PDB entry 8DFD | electron microscopy, 2.12 A resolution | chains A and B of the 8 polymer chains in the assembly

# Chain A
Name: Nitrogenase molybdenum-iron protein alpha chain
From: Azotobacter vinelandii
Notes: EC 1.18.6.1
Reference sequence: P07328 (NIFD_AZOVI); residues 1-492 here = UniProt positions 1-492
Amino-acid sequence (492 residues; numbered 1 to 492; the number before each row is that of its first residue):
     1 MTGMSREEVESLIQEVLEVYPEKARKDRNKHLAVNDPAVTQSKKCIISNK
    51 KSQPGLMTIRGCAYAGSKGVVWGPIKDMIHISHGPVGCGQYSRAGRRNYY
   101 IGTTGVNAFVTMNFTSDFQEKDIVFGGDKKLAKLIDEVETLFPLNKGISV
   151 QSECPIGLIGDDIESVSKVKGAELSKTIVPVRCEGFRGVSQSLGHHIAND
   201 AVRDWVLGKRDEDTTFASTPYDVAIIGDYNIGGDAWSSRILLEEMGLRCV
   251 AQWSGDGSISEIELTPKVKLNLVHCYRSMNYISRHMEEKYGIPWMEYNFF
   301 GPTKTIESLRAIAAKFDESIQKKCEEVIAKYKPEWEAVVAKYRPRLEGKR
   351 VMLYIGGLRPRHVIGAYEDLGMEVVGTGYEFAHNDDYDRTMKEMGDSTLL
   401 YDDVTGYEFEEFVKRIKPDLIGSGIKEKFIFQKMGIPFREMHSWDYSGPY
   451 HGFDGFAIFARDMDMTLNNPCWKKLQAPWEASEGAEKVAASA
Not modelled in the structure: 1-3, 482-492
Bound ions: fe(8)-S(7) cluster Fe: Cys62, Cys88, Cys154 (shared with Cys70(B), Cys95(B), Cys153(B) of chain B); Fe ion near Cys275 (its only coordinating residue here)
Ligand contacts:
  - fe(8)-S(7) cluster (CLF): Cys62, Tyr64, Pro85, Val86, Gly87, Cys88, Tyr91, Glu153, Cys154, Gly185
  - 3-hydroxy-3-carboxy-adipic acid (HCA): Ala65, Gly95, Arg96, Gln191, Gly424, Ile425, Glu440, His442
  - ICS (iron-sulfur-molybdenum cluster with interstitial carbon): Val70, Arg96, Gln191, His195, Tyr229, Ile231, Cys275, Arg277, Ser278, Ile355, Gly356, Gly357, Leu358, Arg359, Pro360, Phe381, Met441, His442
Curated features (UniProtKB/Swiss-Prot):
  - binding site ([8Fe-7S] cluster): Cys62, Cys88, Cys154
  - binding site ([7Fe-Mo-9S-C-homocitryl] cluster): Cys275, His442
  - mutagenesis: His195 (H195Q: No nitrogenase activity)

# Chain B
Name: Nitrogenase molybdenum-iron protein beta chain
From: Azotobacter vinelandii
Notes: EC 1.18.6.1
Reference sequence: P07329 (NIFK_AZOVI); residues 1-523 here = UniProt positions 1-523
Amino-acid sequence (523 residues; each row starts with the number of its first residue):
     1 MSQQVDKIKASYPLFLDQDYKDMLAKKRDGFEEKYPQDKIDEVFQWTTTK
    51 EYQELNFQREALTVNPAKACQPLGAVLCALGFEKTMPYVHGSQGCVAYFR
   101 SYFNRHFREPVSCVSDSMTEDAAVFGGQQNMKDGLQNCKATYKPDMIAVS
   151 TTCMAEVIGDDLNAFINNSKKEGFIPDEFPVPFAHTPSFVGSHVTGWDNM
   201 FEGIARYFTLKSMDDKVVGSNKKINIVPGFETYLGNFRVIKRMLSEMGVG
   251 YSLLSDPEEVLDTPADGQFRMYAGGTTQEEMKDAPNALNTVLLQPWHLEK
   301 TKKFVEGTWKHEVPKLNIPMGLDWTDEFLMKVSEISGQPIPASLTKERGR
   351 LVDMMTDSHTWLHGKRFALWGDPDFVMGLVKFLLELGCEPVHILCHNGNK
   401 RWKKAVDAILAASPYGKNATVYIGKDLWHLRSLVFTDKPDFMIGNSYGKF
   451 IQRDTLHKGKEFEVPLIRIGFPIFDRHHLHRSTTLGYEGAMQILTTLVNS
   501 ILERLDEETRGMQATDYNHDLVR
Not modelled in the structure: 1
Bound ions: fe(8)-S(7) cluster Fe: Cys70, Cys95, Cys153 (shared with Cys62(A), Cys88(A), Cys154(A) of chain A); Fe ion site 1: Arg108, Glu109 (shared with 2 residues of chain D); Fe ion site 2: Asp353, Asp357 (shared with 2 residues of chain D)
Ligand contacts: fe(8)-S(7) cluster (CLF): Cys70, Pro72, Ser92, Gly94, Cys95, Tyr98, Phe99, Thr152, Cys153, Ser188
Curated features (UniProtKB/Swiss-Prot):
  - binding site ([8Fe-7S] cluster): Cys70, Cys95, Cys153, Ser188

# Chain A / chain B interface
Residue-residue contacts (204):
  Val19(A) with Ala140(B); Lys143(B)
  Tyr20(A) with Thr141(B)
  Pro21(A) with Gln136(B); Asn137(B); Ala140(B)
  Lys23(A) with Asp133(B), salt bridge
  Ala24(A) with Asn137(B)
  Lys51(A) with Thr119(B); Asp121(B), salt bridge
  Ser52(A) with Gln93(B); Ser117(B)
  Gln53(A) with Asn137(B)
  Pro54(A) with Ser115(B); Asp116(B); Asn130(B); Asp133(B); Gly134(B); Asn137(B), hydrogen bond (backbone-side chain)
  Gly55(A) with Val114(B); Ser115(B), hydrogen bond (backbone-backbone); Asp116(B); Gly134(B); Cys138(B); Tyr142(B)
  Leu56(A) with Asn137(B); Thr141(B); Tyr142(B), hydrogen bond (backbone-side chain)
  Met57(A) with Arg100(B); Cys113(B); Val114(B), hydrophobic; Tyr142(B)
  Thr58(A) with Gln93(B); Arg100(B)
  Ile59(A) with Arg100(B)
  Arg60(A) with Gln93(B); Ala97(B)
  Gly61(A) with Gln93(B), hydrogen bond (backbone-side chain); Gly94(B)
  Cys62(A) with Gly94(B)
  Tyr64(A) with Tyr98(B)
  Ala65(A) with Tyr98(B)
  Lys76(A) with Glu32(B), salt bridge
  Pro85(A) with Ser188(B)
  Val86(A) with Pro66(B), hydrophobic; Ala69(B); Cys70(B)
  Gly87(A) with Cys70(B)
  Gln90(A) with Pro66(B), hydrogen bond (side chain-backbone); Lys68(B), hydrogen bond (side chain-backbone); Tyr102(B); Tyr447(B), hydrogen bond (backbone-side chain)
  Tyr91(A) with Ala69(B); Cys70(B), hydrogen bond; Leu73(B); Tyr98(B), hydrophobic; Phe99(B), hydrophobic; Tyr102(B), hydrophobic
  Ser92(A) with Tyr98(B)
  Arg93(A) with Asn65(B), hydrogen bond; Tyr447(B); Phe450(B)
  Gly95(A) with Arg105(B), hydrogen bond (backbone-side chain)
  Tyr99(A) with Ser11(B)
  Ile101(A) with Leu24(B), hydrophobic
  Thr103(A) with Ile40(B)
  Thr104(A) with Arg453(B); Asp454(B)
  Gly105(A) with Trp428(B)
  Val106(A) with Ile40(B); Val43(B), hydrophobic; Phe44(B), hydrophobic
  Asn107(A) with Lys34(B); Ile40(B)
  Met112(A) with Val64(B), hydrophobic; Asn65(B); Trp428(B), hydrophobic
  Asn113(A) with Thr63(B); Val64(B); Asn65(B), hydrogen bond (backbone-backbone); Pro66(B)
  Phe114(A) with Thr63(B); Val64(B), hydrophobic
  Thr115(A) with Leu62(B); Thr63(B), hydrogen bond (backbone-backbone)
  Ser116(A) with Ala61(B)
  Asp117(A) with Thr63(B); Lys68(B), salt bridge
  Phe118(A) with Phe189(B)
  Gln119(A) with Phe189(B)
  Glu120(A) with Phe189(B), hydrogen bond (backbone-backbone); Val190(B)
  Ile123(A) with Val157(B), hydrophobic; Phe189(B), hydrophobic
  Lys130(A) with Ala61(B)
  Lys133(A) with Ala61(B)
  Leu134(A) with Ala61(B); Leu62(B), hydrophobic
  Glu137(A) with Arg59(B); Glu60(B), hydrogen bond (side chain-backbone); Ala61(B), hydrogen bond (side chain-backbone); Leu62(B), hydrogen bond (side chain-backbone)
  Val138(A) with Leu62(B), hydrophobic
  Thr140(A) with Trp46(B); Leu55(B)
  Leu141(A) with Tyr52(B), hydrogen bond (backbone-side chain); Leu55(B), hydrophobic; Asn56(B); Arg59(B)
  Phe142(A) with Trp428(B), hydrophobic
  Pro143(A) with Trp46(B), hydrophobic
  Leu144(A) with Tyr35(B); Val43(B), hydrophobic
  Lys146(A) with Glu32(B), hydrogen bond (side chain-backbone); Glu33(B), hydrogen bond (side chain-backbone)
  Cys154(A) with Ser92(B); Cys153(B), hydrophobic
  Pro155(A) with Cys153(B)
  Leu158(A) with Ala123(B), hydrophobic; Met154(B); Val157(B), hydrophobic; Ile158(B), hydrophobic
  Phe186(A) with Ser92(B); Met118(B); Thr119(B); Glu120(B), hydrogen bond (backbone-backbone); Met154(B), hydrophobic
  Arg187(A) with Glu120(B)
  Gly188(A) with Thr119(B)
  Val189(A) with Gln93(B), hydrogen bond (backbone-side chain)
  Arg210(A) with Glu33(B), salt bridge
  Gly232(A) with Ser11(B); Phe15(B)
  Gly233(A) with Phe15(B)
  Trp236(A) with Phe15(B), hydrophobic; Met23(B); Leu24(B)
  Ser237(A) with Tyr20(B), hydrogen bond
  Arg239(A) with Met23(B); Lys27(B); Phe31(B)
  Ile240(A) with Asp19(B); Tyr20(B), hydrophobic; Met23(B), hydrogen bond (backbone-side chain)
  Arg248(A) with Phe31(B)
  Cys249(A) with Phe31(B)
  Val250(A) with Phe31(B)
  Gln252(A) with Lys27(B)
  Asp256(A) with Lys27(B), salt bridge
  Ser258(A) with Phe31(B); Glu32(B)
  Ser260(A) with Phe31(B); Glu32(B), hydrogen bond (side chain-backbone); Glu33(B)
  Glu261(A) with Lys27(B); Phe31(B); Glu32(B)
  Tyr331(A) with Ser2(B)
  Glu334(A) with Ser2(B), hydrogen bond; Gln3(B), hydrogen bond (side chain-backbone)
  Ala337(A) with Val5(B)
  Val338(A) with Val5(B), hydrophobic
  Lys341(A) with Val5(B), hydrogen bond (side chain-backbone)
  Tyr342(A) with Ile8(B)
  Gly406(A) with Tyr142(B)
  Tyr407(A) with Thr141(B); Tyr142(B)
  Glu410(A) with Phe269(B)
  Ile425(A) with Ser101(B); Asn104(B)
  Lys426(A) with Ala97(B); Arg100(B); Asn104(B)
  Phe429(A) with Asn104(B); Arg108(B); Glu109(B); Pro110(B)
  Ile430(A) with Pro110(B), hydrophobic; Phe269(B), hydrophobic
  Lys433(A) with Glu109(B), salt bridge; Pro110(B); Thr263(B); Pro264(B); Asp266(B); Gly267(B), hydrogen bond (backbone-backbone); Gln268(B), hydrogen bond (backbone-backbone)
  Met434(A) with Gly267(B)
  Gly448(A) with Ala10(B); Ser11(B), hydrogen bond (backbone-backbone)
  Pro449(A) with Leu14(B); Phe15(B), hydrophobic
  Asp454(A) with Ser2(B), hydrogen bond (side chain-backbone); Gln3(B); Leu14(B); Tyr20(B), hydrogen bond
  Ala457(A) with Ile8(B)
  Ile458(A) with Gln3(B); Ile8(B), hydrophobic; Lys9(B); Ala10(B), hydrophobic
  Arg461(A) with Ile8(B), hydrogen bond (side chain-backbone)
  Leu475(A) with Ala265(B); Asp266(B); Gly267(B)
Also at the interface, not in a pair above, chain A (117 interface residues in all): Asp77, Cys88, Ala94, Thr111, Ile159, Gly185, Ser190, Phe216, Glu243, Glu244, Gly255, Leu264, Lys330, Thr405, Gln432, Gly435, Ser447
Also at the interface, not in a pair above, chain B (99 interface residues in all): Lys39, Gln58, Met86, Ser112, Gly191, Met271, His396, His457

# Summary
Chain A and chain B form an interface of 117 and 99 residues respectively, with 33 hydrogen bonds and 7 salt
bridges. Polar pairs include Lys23(A)-Asp133(B), Lys51(A)-Asp121(B) and Lys76(A)-Glu32(B). Fe(8)-S(7) cluster
is bound between chain A and chain B.
Chain A is Nitrogenase molybdenum-iron protein alpha chain and chain B is Nitrogenase molybdenum-iron protein
beta chain, both from Azotobacter vinelandii; the structure, CryoEM structure of the 2:1
ADP-tetrafluoroaluminate stabilized nitrogenase complex from Azotobacter vinelandii, was determined by
electron microscopy together with 8TC3, 8DFC and 8DBY from the same study.
